PDB entry 6IOC | X-ray diffraction, 1.62 A resolution | chain A

== Chain A ==
Protein: Phage SPO1 DNA polymerase-related protein
From: Mycobacterium smegmatis MC2 155
Notes: EC 2.7.7.7
UniProtKB: I7F541 (I7F541_MYCS2); residues 1-209 here correspond to UniProt positions 7-215 (UniProt number = residue number + 6)
Amino-acid sequence (212 residues; row label = number of the first residue in the row; numbers below 1 keep their minus sign (Gly-2 is residue -2)):
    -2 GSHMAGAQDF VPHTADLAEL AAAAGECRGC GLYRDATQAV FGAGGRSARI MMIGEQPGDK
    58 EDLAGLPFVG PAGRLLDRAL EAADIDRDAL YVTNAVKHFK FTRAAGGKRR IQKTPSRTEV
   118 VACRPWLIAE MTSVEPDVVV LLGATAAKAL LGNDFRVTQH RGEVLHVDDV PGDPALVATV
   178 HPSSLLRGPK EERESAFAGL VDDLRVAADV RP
Construct notes: expression tag (-2 to 0); engineered mutation Gln109 (His115 in I7F541)
Ion coordination: 4Fe-4S cluster Fe: Cys24, Cys27, His95, Cys120
Ligand contacts:
  - 4Fe-4S cluster (SF4): Ala4, Ala21, Cys24, Arg25, Gly26, Cys27, Leu29, Tyr30, Val93, Lys94, His95, Ala119, Cys120, Trp123
  - uracil (URA): Gly51, Glu52, Gln53, Pro54, Gly55, Glu58, Pro64, Phe65, Ala69, Asn91, Gln109, His178, Ser180

== Overview ==
Bound to chain A: 4Fe-4S cluster and uracil. The 4Fe-4S cluster Fe site is built by Cys24, Cys27, His95 and
Cys120.
Chain A is Phage SPO1 DNA polymerase-related protein (Mycobacterium smegmatis MC2 155); the structure, The
structure of the H109Q mutant of UdgX in complex with uracil, was determined by X-ray diffraction (same
publication as 6IOD, 6IO9, 6IOA and 6IOB).
